Entry 6EDT (electron microscopy, 3.60 A resolution); this record covers chains A and B of the 10 polymer chains in the assembly.

# Chain A (and B)
Protein: DNA-directed RNA polymerase subunit alpha
Source organism: Mycobacterium tuberculosis
Notes: EC 2.7.7.6; chain B of this document is another copy of the same molecule, construct and numbering; everything in this record applies to it too
UniProtKB: A5U8D3 (RPOA_MYCTA); residues 1-347 here = UniProt positions 1-347
Amino-acid sequence (347 residues; row label = number of the first residue in the row):
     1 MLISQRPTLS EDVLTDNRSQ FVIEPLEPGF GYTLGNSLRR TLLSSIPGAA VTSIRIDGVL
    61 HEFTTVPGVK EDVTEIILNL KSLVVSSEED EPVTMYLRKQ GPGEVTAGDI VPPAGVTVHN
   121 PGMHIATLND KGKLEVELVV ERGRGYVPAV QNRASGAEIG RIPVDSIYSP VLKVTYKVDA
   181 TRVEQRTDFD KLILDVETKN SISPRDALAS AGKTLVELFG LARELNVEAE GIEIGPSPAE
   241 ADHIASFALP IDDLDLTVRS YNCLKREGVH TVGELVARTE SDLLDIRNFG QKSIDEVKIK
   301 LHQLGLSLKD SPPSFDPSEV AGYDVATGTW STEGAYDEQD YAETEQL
Unresolved in the structure: 1, 227-347 (chain B: 238-347)

# How chain A and chain B interact
Pairs across the interface (64):
  Leu-2(A) with Arg-142(B)
  Arg-6(A) with Glu-217(B), salt bridge
  Pro-7(A) with Leu-218(B), hydrophobic; Leu-221(B)
  Leu-9(A) with Leu-225(B), hydrophobic
  Glu-27(A) with Ser-44(B); Arg-144(B)
  Gly-29(A) with Arg-40(B), hydrogen bond (backbone-side chain)
  Phe-30(A) with Arg-40(B); Thr-41(B); Leu-218(B), hydrophobic
  Thr-33(A) with Asn-36(B); Ser-37(B); Arg-40(B)
  Leu-34(A) with Phe-219(B), hydrophobic
  Ser-37(A) with Thr-33(B); Ser-37(B); Phe-219(B)
  Leu-38(A) with Phe-219(B), hydrophobic
  Arg-40(A) with Gly-29(B), hydrogen bond (side chain-backbone); Tyr-32(B); Thr-33(B)
  Ser-45(A) with Phe-30(B); Ile-232(B)
  Pro-47(A) with Glu-230(B)
  Arg-142(A) with Glu-230(B), salt bridge
  Arg-144(A) with Ile-232(B)
  Arg-186(A) with Val-147(B); Pro-148(B); Ala-149(B); Val-150(B)
  Arg-205(A) with Leu-225(B)
  Asp-206(A) with Asn-226(B)
  Ala-209(A) with Ala-222(B); Asn-226(B)
  Ser-210(A) with Ala-229(B); Glu-230(B)
  Gly-212(A) with Phe-219(B)
  Lys-213(A) with Ala-229(B); Glu-233(B), salt bridge
  Thr-214(A) with Gly-231(B); Ile-232(B), hydrogen bond (side chain-backbone)
  Leu-215(A) with Phe-219(B), hydrophobic
  Val-216(A) with Val-216(B), hydrophobic; Phe-219(B); Gly-220(B); Arg-223(B)
  Glu-217(A) with Ile-232(B); Ile-234(B); Gly-235(B)
  Leu-218(A) with Phe-30(B), hydrophobic; Leu-34(B), hydrophobic; Ile-234(B), hydrophobic
  Phe-219(A) with Leu-34(B), hydrophobic; Leu-215(B), hydrophobic; Phe-219(B), hydrophobic
  Leu-221(A) with Pro-7(B); Thr-8(B)
  Ala-222(A) with Leu-9(B), hydrophobic
  Arg-223(A) with Gly-212(B); Lys-213(B); Val-216(B)
  Leu-225(A) with Leu-9(B), hydrophobic
  Asn-226(A) with Asp-206(B), hydrogen bond
Interface residues without a listed pair, chain A (40 interface residues in all): Ile-3, Phe-21, Leu-26, Ser-44, Leu-208, Gly-220
Interface residues without a listed pair, chain B (49 interface residues in all): Leu-2, Ile-3, Arg-6, Ile-23, Glu-27, Gly-143, Arg-205, Leu-208, Ala-209

# Summary
Chain A and chain B form an interface of 40 and 49 residues respectively, with 4 hydrogen bonds and 3 salt
bridges. Among the polar pairs are Arg-6(A)/Glu-217(B), Arg-142(A)/Glu-230(B) and Lys-213(A)/Glu-233(B).
Both chains are DNA-directed RNA polymerase subunit alpha (Mycobacterium tuberculosis). Entry 6EDT
(Mycobacterium tuberculosis RNAP open promoter complex with RbpA/CarD and AP3 promoter) was determined by
electron microscopy, deposited together with 6EE8, 6EEC and 6M7J.
